7KQ0 - chains A and B; structure by X-ray diffraction, 2.40 A resolution.

[Chain A]
Protein: Proliferating cell nuclear antigen
From: Homo sapiens
UniProtKB: P12004 (PCNA_HUMAN); residue numbers follow UniProt; this construct covers 1-259
Chain sequence (259 residues; row label = number of the first residue in the row):
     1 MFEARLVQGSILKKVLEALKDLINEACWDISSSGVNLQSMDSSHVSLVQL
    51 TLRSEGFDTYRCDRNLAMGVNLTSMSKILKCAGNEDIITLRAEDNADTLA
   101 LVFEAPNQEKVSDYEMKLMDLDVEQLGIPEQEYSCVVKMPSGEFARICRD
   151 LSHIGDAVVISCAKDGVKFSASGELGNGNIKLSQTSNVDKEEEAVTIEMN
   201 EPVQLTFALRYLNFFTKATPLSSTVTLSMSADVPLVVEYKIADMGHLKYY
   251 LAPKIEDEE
Disordered / not traced: 258-259
UniProt features mapped onto this chain:
  - DNA-binding region: R61 to K80
  - modified residue: K14 (N6-acetyllysine), K77 (N6-acetyllysine), K80 (N6-acetyllysine), Y211 (Phosphotyrosine), K248 (N6-acetyllysine)
  - cross-link (Glycyl lysine isopeptide (Lys-Gly)): K164 (interchain with G-Cter in SUMO2), K254 (interchain with G-Cter in SUMO2)
  - natural variant: S228 (S228I: In ATLD2)
  - mutagenesis: K13 (K13R: Inhibits acetylation, recruitment to DNA damage sites, inducible ubiquitination and protein degradation, DNA replication and repair synthesis efficiencies, but homotrimer formation, nuclear ...), K14 (K14R: Inhibits acetylation, recruitment to DNA damage sites, inducible ubiquitination and protein degradation, DNA replication and repair synthesis efficiencies, but homotrimer formation, nuclear ...), K20 (K20R: Inhibits acetylation, recruitment to DNA damage sites, inducible ubiquitination and protein degradation, DNA replication and repair synthesis efficiencies, but homotrimer formation, nuclear ...), M40 (M40A: Complete loss of interaction with UHRF2), S43 to V45 (No effect on POLD3-binding. Impairs binding to ALKBH2), K77 (K77A: Inhibits recruitment to DNA damage sites, but nuclear localization is similar as the wild-type; in association with A-80 ...), K80 (K80A: Inhibits recruitment to DNA damage sites, but nuclear localization is similar as the wild-type; in association with A-77 ...), Q125 to I128 (Strong decrease in POLD3-binding. Impairs binding to ALKBH2), I128 (I128A: Complete loss of interaction with UHRF2), K164 (K164R: Abolishes ubiquitination. No effect on interaction with SHPRH), V188 to K190 (No effect on POLD3-binding. No effect on ALKBH2-binding), Y211 (Y211F: Alters chromatin-associated PCNA stability and its function in DNA replication and repair), 3 further mutagenesis entries in UniProt
Disulfide bonds: C135-C162

[Chain B]
Protein: Lys-arg-arg-gln-thr-ser-met-thr-asp-tyr-tyr-his-ser-lys-arg
Chain sequence (15 residues; row label = number of the first residue in the row):
   141 KRRQTSMTDYYHSKR
Disordered / not traced: 141, 155
From the paper describing this entry:
  - contacts within the chain: T145-Y150 (hydrogen bond)

[Interface between chain A and chain B]
Pairs across the interface - 38 pairs, chain A then chain B:
  H44(A) with S146(B); M147(B), hydrogen bond (backbone-backbone)
  V45(A) with Q144(B); M147(B)
  S46(A) with M147(B)
  E124(A) with T148(B); S153(B)
  Q125(A) with S153(B); K154(B), hydrogen bond (backbone-backbone)
  L126(A) with M147(B), hydrophobic; Y151(B); H152(B); S153(B)
  G127(A) with Y151(B); H152(B), hydrogen bond (backbone-backbone)
  I128(A) with Y151(B), hydrophobic
  P129(A) with Y151(B)
  Q131(A) with Y151(B)
  D232(A) with Y150(B)
  P234(A) with M147(B), hydrophobic; Y150(B); Y151(B), hydrophobic
  Y250(A) with M147(B), hydrophobic
  A252(A) with Q144(B), hydrogen bond (backbone-side chain); T145(B); S146(B); M147(B); Y150(B), hydrophobic
  P253(A) with Q144(B); T145(B), hydrogen bond (backbone-side chain); Y150(B)
  K254(A) with R143(B); Q144(B)
  I255(A) with R142(B), hydrogen bond (backbone-backbone); R143(B), hydrogen bond (backbone-backbone); Y150(B)
  E256(A) with R142(B)
  D257(A) with R142(B)
Interface residues without a listed pair, chain A (26 interface residues in all): M40, S43, L47, Y133, A208, V233, L251
From the paper, about this interface:
  - pairs named by the authors: Q144(B)-A252(A) (hydrogen bond), Q144(B)-P253(A), Y150(B)-P253(A)

[In short]
26 residues of chain A and 12 residues of chain B are in contact; the contacts include 7 hydrogen bonds. Among
the polar pairs are A252(A)-Q144(B), P253(A)-T145(B) and H44(A)-M147(B). The paper describes a hydrogen bond
between Q144(B) and A252(A); contacts between Q144(B) and P253(A) and Y150(B) and P253(A). From the paper:
contacts within the chain involving T145(B) and Y150(B).
Chain A is Proliferating cell nuclear antigen (Homo sapiens) and chain B is
Lys-arg-arg-gln-thr-ser-met-thr-asp-tyr-tyr-his-ser-lys-arg; the structure, PCNA bound to peptide mimetic, was
determined by X-ray diffraction, deposited together with 7KQ1.
